2XCN - chains A and C of the 4 polymer chains in the assembly; structure by X-ray diffraction, 3.02 A resolution.

# Chain A
Name: NS3 protease
Source organism: Hepatitis C virus
Notes: fragment: protease domain, residues 1-180
UniProtKB: Q91RS4 (Q91RS4_9HEPC); residues 1-180 here = UniProt positions 1-180
Amino-acid sequence (198 residues; numbered -9 to 188; the number before each row is that of its first residue; numbers below 1 keep their minus sign (Ala-9 is residue -9)):
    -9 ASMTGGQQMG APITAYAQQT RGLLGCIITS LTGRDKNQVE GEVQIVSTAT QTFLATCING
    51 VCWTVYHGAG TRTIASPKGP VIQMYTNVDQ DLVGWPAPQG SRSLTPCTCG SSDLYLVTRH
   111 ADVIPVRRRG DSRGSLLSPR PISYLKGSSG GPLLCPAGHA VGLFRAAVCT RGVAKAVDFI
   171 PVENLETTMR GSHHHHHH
Not modelled in the structure: -9 to 0, 181-188
Differences from the reference sequence: expression tag (-9 to 0, 181-188); conflict Thr40 (Ala in Q91RS4), Ser91 (Ala in Q91RS4)
Covalently attached groups: compound C8D linked to Ser139
Bound ions: Mg2+ site 1: Thr4 (shared with Leu31(C), Gly33(C) of chain C); Mg2+ site 2: Ala5, Ala111; Zn2+: Cys97, Cys99, Cys145
Small-molecule neighbours: C8D (N-[(cyclopentyloxy)carbonyl]-3-methyl-L-valyl-(4R)-N-{(1R)-3-hydroxy-1-[hydroxy(oxido)boranyl]propyl}-4-(isoquinolin-1-yloxy)-L-prolinamide): Gln41, Thr42, Phe43, His57, Asp81, Arg123, Ile132, Leu135, Lys136, Gly137, Ser138, Phe154, Arg155, Ala156, Ala157, Val158, Cys159, Asp168

# Chain C
Name: NS4A
UniProtKB: C9WU77 (C9WU77_9HEPC); numbering as in UniProt (aligned over 21-39)
Amino-acid sequence (23 residues; row label = number of the first residue in the row):
    19 KKGSVVIVGR IVLSGKPAII PKK
Not modelled in the structure: 19, 41
Differences from the reference sequence: expression tag (19-20, 40-41)
Bound ions: Mg2+: Leu31, Gly33 (shared with Thr4(A) of chain A)

# How chain A and chain C interact
Residue-residue contacts (58; chain A residue first):
  Thr4(A) - Val30(C)
  Thr4(A) - Leu31(C)
  Thr4(A) - Gly33(C)
  Ala5(A) - Ile29(C)  hydrophobic
  Ala5(A) - Val30(C)
  Ala5(A) - Leu31(C)  hydrophobic
  Tyr6(A) - Arg28(C)
  Tyr6(A) - Ile29(C)
  Tyr6(A) - Val30(C)  hydrogen bond (backbone-backbone)
  Ala7(A) - Arg28(C)
  Gln8(A) - Gly27(C)
  Gln8(A) - Arg28(C)  hydrogen bond (backbone-backbone)
  Gln9(A) - Val26(C)
  Thr10(A) - Val26(C)  hydrogen bond (backbone-backbone)
  Thr10(A) - Gly27(C)  hydrogen bond (side chain-backbone)
  Thr10(A) - Arg28(C)
  Arg11(A) - Val24(C)
  Arg11(A) - Ile25(C)  hydrogen bond (side chain-backbone)
  Arg11(A) - Val26(C)  hydrogen bond (backbone-backbone)
  Thr19(A) - Val24(C)
  Ser20(A) - Gly21(C)
  Ser20(A) - Ser22(C)  hydrogen bond (side chain-backbone)
  Ser20(A) - Val24(C)
  Gly23(A) - Ser22(C)
  Gln28(A) - Arg28(C)
  Val29(A) - Arg28(C)
  Glu30(A) - Arg28(C)  salt bridge
  Glu32(A) - Ile29(C)
  Glu32(A) - Val30(C)
  Glu32(A) - Leu31(C)  hydrogen bond (side chain-backbone)
  Glu32(A) - Ser32(C)  hydrogen bond
  Val33(A) - Arg28(C)
  Val33(A) - Ile29(C)  hydrogen bond (backbone-backbone)
  Gln34(A) - Ile25(C)
  Gln34(A) - Gly27(C)
  Ile35(A) - Val24(C)
  Ile35(A) - Ile25(C)
  Ile35(A) - Val26(C)  hydrogen bond (backbone-backbone)
  Ile35(A) - Gly27(C)  hydrogen bond (backbone-backbone)
  Ile35(A) - Arg28(C)
  Val36(A) - Val23(C)  hydrophobic
  Val36(A) - Val24(C)
  Val36(A) - Ile25(C)  hydrophobic
  Ser37(A) - Val23(C)
  Ser37(A) - Val24(C)  hydrogen bond (backbone-backbone)
  Arg62(A) - Lys20(C)
  Arg62(A) - Gly21(C)  hydrogen bond (side chain-backbone)
  Arg62(A) - Val23(C)
  Thr63(A) - Ser22(C)  hydrogen bond
  Thr63(A) - Val23(C)  hydrogen bond (backbone-backbone)
  Ile64(A) - Val23(C)
  Ala65(A) - Ser22(C)
  Ala65(A) - Val23(C)  hydrogen bond (backbone-backbone)
  Ala65(A) - Val24(C)  hydrophobic
  Pro70(A) - Ser22(C)
  Val107(A) - Leu31(C)  hydrophobic
  Thr108(A) - Ile29(C)
  Arg109(A) - Ile29(C)
Interface residues without a listed pair, chain A (41 interface residues in all): Ile3, Cys16, Asp25, Gly31, Thr38, Leu44, Ala59, Trp85, Pro88, Arg92, Leu94, Ala111, Leu144

# Summary
41 residues of chain A face 14 of chain C across their interface; the contacts include 17 hydrogen bonds and 1
salt bridge. Polar pairs include Glu30(A)-Arg28(C), Thr10(A)-Gly27(C) and Arg11(A)-Ile25(C). Covalently linked
compound C8D: at Ser139(A). Thr4(A), Leu31(C) and Gly33(C) coordinate Mg2+.
Here chain A is NS3 protease (Hepatitis C virus) and chain C is NS4A. Entry 2XCN (Crystal structure of HCV NS3
protease with a boronate inhibitor) was determined by X-ray diffraction together with 2XCF from the same
study.
